8U4O - chains R and A of the 5 polymer chains in the assembly; structure by electron microscopy, 3.29 A resolution.

== Chain R ==
Protein: C-X-C chemokine receptor type 4
From: Homo sapiens
Reference sequence: P61073 (CXCR4_HUMAN); residues 2-352 carry their UniProt numbers (351 of 613 residues fall inside the UniProt entry; the rest is not from it)
Chain sequence (632 residues; row label = number of the first residue in the row; numbers below 1 keep their minus sign (Met-17 is residue -17)):
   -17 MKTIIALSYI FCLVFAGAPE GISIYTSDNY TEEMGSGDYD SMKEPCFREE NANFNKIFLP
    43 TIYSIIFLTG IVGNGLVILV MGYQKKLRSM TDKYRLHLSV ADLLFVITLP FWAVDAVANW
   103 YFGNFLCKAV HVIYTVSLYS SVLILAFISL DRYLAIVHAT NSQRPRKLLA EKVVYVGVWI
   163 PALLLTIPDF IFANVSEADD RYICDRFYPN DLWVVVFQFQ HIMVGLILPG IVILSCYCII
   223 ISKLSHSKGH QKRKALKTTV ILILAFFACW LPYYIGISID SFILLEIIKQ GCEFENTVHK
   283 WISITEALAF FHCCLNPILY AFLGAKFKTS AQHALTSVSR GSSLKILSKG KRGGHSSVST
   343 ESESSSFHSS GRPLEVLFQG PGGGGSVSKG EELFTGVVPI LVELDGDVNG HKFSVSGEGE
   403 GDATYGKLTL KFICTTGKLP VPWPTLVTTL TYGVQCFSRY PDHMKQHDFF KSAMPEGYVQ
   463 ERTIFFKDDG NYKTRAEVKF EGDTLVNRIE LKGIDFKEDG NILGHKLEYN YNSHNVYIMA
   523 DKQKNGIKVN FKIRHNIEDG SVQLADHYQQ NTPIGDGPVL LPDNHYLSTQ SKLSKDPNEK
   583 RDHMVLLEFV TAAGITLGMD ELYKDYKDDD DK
Unresolved in the structure: -17 to 23, 319-614
Disulfides: Cys28-Cys274, Cys109-Cys186
Sequence notes: initiating methionine (-17); expression tag (-16 to 1); conflict Ser119 (Asn in P61073)
What the authors report for this chain:
  - conformationally variable residues (side-chain flip): Trp252, Tyr255, Glu288, Phe292

== Chain A ==
Protein: Guanine nucleotide-binding protein G(i) subunit alpha-1
From: Homo sapiens
Reference sequence: P63096 (GNAI1_HUMAN); residues 2-354 here = UniProt positions 2-354
Chain sequence (365 residues; numbered -10 to 354; the number before each row is that of its first residue; numbers below 1 keep their minus sign (Met-10 is residue -10)):
   -10 MHHHHHHGGG GSGCTLSAED KAAVERSKMI DRNLREDGEK AAREVKLLLL GAGESGKCTI
    50 VKQMKIIHEA GYSEEECKQY KAVVYSNTIQ SIIAIIRAMG RLKIDFGDSA RADDARQLFV
   110 LAGAAEEGFM TAELAGVIKR LWKDSGVQAC FNRSREYQLN DSAAYYLNDL DRIAQPNYIP
   170 TQQDVLRTRV KTTGIVETHF TFKDLHFKMF DVTAQRSERK KWIHCFEGVT AIIFCVALSD
   230 YDLVLAEDEE MNRMHASMKL FDSICNNKWF TDTSIILFLN KKDLFEEKIK KSPLTICYPE
   290 YAGSNTYEEA AAYIQCQFED LNKRKDTKEI YTHFTCSTDT KNVQFVFDAV TDVIIKNNLK
   350 DCGLF
Unresolved in the structure: -10 to 5, 54-181
Sequence notes: expression tag (-10 to 1); conflict Cys47 (Ser in P63096), Thr202 (Gly in P63096), Ala203 (Gly in P63096), Ala245 (Glu in P63096), Ser326 (Ala in P63096)
UniProt features mapped onto this chain:
  - region: Lys35 to Lys46, Thr48 (G1 motif), Asp173 to Thr181 (G2 motif), Phe196 to Val201, Gln204, Arg205 (G3 motif), Ile265 to Asp272 (G4 motif), Thr324, Cys325, Thr327 to Thr329 (G5 motif)
  - binding site (GTP): Glu43 to Lys46, Thr48, Ser151, Leu175 to Thr181, Asp200, Val201, Gln204, Asn269 to Asp272
  - binding site (Mg(2+)): Thr181
  - modified residue: Arg178 (ADP-ribosylarginine), Gln204 (Deamidated glutamine), Cys351 (ADP-ribosylcysteine)
  - lipidation: Gly2 (N-myristoyl glycine), Cys3 (S-palmitoyl cysteine)

== Interface between chain R and chain A ==
Residue-residue contacts - 27 pairs, chain R then chain A:
  Thr73(R) - Cys351(A)
  Arg134(R) - Cys351(A)
  Arg134(R) - Leu353(A)
  Ala137(R) - Asn347(A)  hydrogen bond (backbone-side chain)
  Ala137(R) - Cys351(A)  hydrophobic
  Ile138(R) - Ile344(A)
  Ile138(R) - Leu348(A)  hydrophobic
  Ala141(R) - Ile344(A)  hydrophobic
  Ala141(R) - Asn347(A)
  Thr142(R) - Thr340(A)
  Gln145(R) - Arg32(A)  hydrogen bond
  Arg146(R) - Arg32(A)
  Arg148(R) - Cys351(A)  hydrogen bond
  Lys149(R) - Glu28(A)  salt bridge
  Leu226(R) - Leu348(A)  hydrophobic
  Gln233(R) - Asp315(A)
  Gln233(R) - Thr316(A)
  Gln233(R) - Phe354(A)
  Lys234(R) - Asp341(A)  salt bridge
  Lys236(R) - Phe354(A)
  Ala237(R) - Leu348(A)  hydrophobic
  Thr240(R) - Leu353(A)  hydrogen bond (side chain-backbone)
  Thr241(R) - Leu353(A)
  Leu305(R) - Phe354(A)
  Ala307(R) - Lys349(A)
  Ala307(R) - Phe354(A)
  Lys308(R) - Asp350(A)  salt bridge
Interface residues without a listed pair, chain R (21 interface residues in all): Gly306
Interface residues without a listed pair, chain A (17 interface residues in all): Ile343, Lys345, Gly352

== Summary ==
21 residues of chain R face 17 of chain A across their interface, with 4 hydrogen bonds and 3 salt bridges.
Among the polar pairs are Lys149(R)-Glu28(A), Lys234(R)-Asp341(A) and Lys308(R)-Asp350(A). UniProt lists 20
GTP-binding residues and Mg2+-binding residue Thr181(A) on chain A. From the paper: conformational variability
at Trp252(R), Tyr255(R) and Glu288(R) among others.
Here chain R is C-X-C chemokine receptor type 4 and chain A is Guanine nucleotide-binding protein G(i) subunit
alpha-1, both from Homo sapiens. Entry 8U4O (Structure of CXCL12-bound CXCR4/Gi complex) was determined by
electron microscopy together with 8U4N, 8U4P, 8U4Q, 8U4R, 8U4S and 8U4T from the same study.
